PDB entry 8HLK | X-ray diffraction, 2.70 A resolution | chain A

[Chain A]
Name: Microcystin synthetase B (Fragment)
From: Microcystis aeruginosa
Notes: engineered mutation(s): R464T
Amino-acid sequence (967 residues; numbered 1 to 967; the number before each row is that of its first residue):
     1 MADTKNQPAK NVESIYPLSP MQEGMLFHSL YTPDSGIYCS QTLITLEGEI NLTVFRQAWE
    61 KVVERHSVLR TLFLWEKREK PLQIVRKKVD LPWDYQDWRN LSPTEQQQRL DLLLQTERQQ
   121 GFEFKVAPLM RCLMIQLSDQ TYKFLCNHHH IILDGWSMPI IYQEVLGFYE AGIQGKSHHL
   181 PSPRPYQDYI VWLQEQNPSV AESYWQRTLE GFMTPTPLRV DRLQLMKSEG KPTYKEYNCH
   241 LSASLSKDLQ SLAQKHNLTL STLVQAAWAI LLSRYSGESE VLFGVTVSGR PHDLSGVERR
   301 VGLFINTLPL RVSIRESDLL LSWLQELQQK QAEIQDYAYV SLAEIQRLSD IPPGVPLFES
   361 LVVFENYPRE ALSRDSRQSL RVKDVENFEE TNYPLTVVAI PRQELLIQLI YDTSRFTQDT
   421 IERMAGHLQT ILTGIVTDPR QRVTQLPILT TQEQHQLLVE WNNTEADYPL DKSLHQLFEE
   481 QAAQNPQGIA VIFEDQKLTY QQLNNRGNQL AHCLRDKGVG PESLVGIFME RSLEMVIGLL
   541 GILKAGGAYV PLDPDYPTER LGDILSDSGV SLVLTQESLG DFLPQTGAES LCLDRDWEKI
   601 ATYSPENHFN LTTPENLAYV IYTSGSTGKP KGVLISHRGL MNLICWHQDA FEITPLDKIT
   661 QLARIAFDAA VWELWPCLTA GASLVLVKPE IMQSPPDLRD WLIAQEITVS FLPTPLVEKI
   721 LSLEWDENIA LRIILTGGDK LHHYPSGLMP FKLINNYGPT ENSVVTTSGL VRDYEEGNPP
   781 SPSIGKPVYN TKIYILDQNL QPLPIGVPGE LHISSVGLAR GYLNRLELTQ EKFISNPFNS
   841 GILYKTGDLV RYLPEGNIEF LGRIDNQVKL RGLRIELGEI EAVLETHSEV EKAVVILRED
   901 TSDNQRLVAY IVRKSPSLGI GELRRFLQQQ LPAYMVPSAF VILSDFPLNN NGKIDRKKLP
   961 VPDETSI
Unresolved in the structure: 1-13, 76-83, 101-111, 225-231, 368-378, 625-627, 964-967
Ligand contacts:
  - adenosine monophosphate (AMP): Thr-623, Ser-624, Phe-667, Gly-737, Gly-738, Asp-739, Lys-740, Asn-755, Asn-756, Tyr-757, Gly-758, Pro-759, Thr-760, Glu-761, Ile-784, Asp-848, Phe-860, Arg-863, Asn-951, Lys-953
  - leucine (LEU): Phe-667, Asp-668, Trp-672, Phe-711, Gly-737, Gly-738, Asn-756, Tyr-757, Gly-758, Pro-759, Thr-760, Val-764, Val-765, Lys-953
Reported in the primary citation:
  - binding site for leucine: Asp-668, Asn-756, Lys-953
  - binding site for adenosine monophosphate: Thr-760, Asp-848, Phe-860, Lys-953
  - catalytic residues: Lys-953
  - contacts within the chain: Glu-359/Arg-874
  - mutagenesis - M213C/R871C, E359A, R874A: decreased catalytic activity on leucine

[Overview]
Ligands of chain A: leucine and adenosine monophosphate. The paper reports the catalytic residue Lys-953;
M213C/R871C, E359A and R874A reduce catalytic activity on leucine.
Chain A is Microcystin synthetase B (Fragment) (Microcystis aeruginosa); the structure, Structure of McyB-C1A1
complexed with L-Leu and AMP, was determined by X-ray diffraction, deposited together with 8JBR.
